Entry 5B5B (X-ray diffraction, 2.00 A resolution); this record covers chains A and C.

[Chain A]
Name: Vitamin D3 receptor
Source organism: Rattus norvegicus
Notes: engineered mutation(s): 165-211 deletion
Reference sequence: P13053 (VDR_RAT); numbering as in UniProt; present here: 116-159, 207-423
Sequence (271 residues; numbered 106 to 423; 47 numbers in that range are skipped by the numbering (no residue carries them; nothing is unmodelled there); the number before each row is that of its first residue):
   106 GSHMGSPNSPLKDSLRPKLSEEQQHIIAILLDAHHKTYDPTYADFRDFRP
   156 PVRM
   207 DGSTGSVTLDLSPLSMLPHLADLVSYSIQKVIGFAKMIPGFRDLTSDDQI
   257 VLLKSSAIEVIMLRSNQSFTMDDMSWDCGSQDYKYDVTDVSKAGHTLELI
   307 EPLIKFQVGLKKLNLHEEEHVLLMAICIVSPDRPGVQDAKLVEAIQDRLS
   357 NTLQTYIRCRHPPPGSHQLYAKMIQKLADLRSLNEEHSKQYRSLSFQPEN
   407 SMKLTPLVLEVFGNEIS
Not modelled in the structure: 106-113, 207-217, 421-423
Construct notes: expression tag (106-115)
Residues lining bound ligands: 2-methylidene-26 (AKX; (1R,3R)-5-[(2E)-2-[(1R,3aS,7aR)-7a-methyl-1-[(2R)-6-oxidanyl-7-phenyl-6-(phenylmethyl)heptan-2-yl]-2,3,3a,5,6,7-hexahydro-1H-inden-4-ylidene]ethylidene]-2-methylidene-cyclohexane-1,3-diol): Tyr143, Tyr147, Phe150, Leu220, Met222, Leu223, Leu226, Ala227, Leu229, Val230, Ser233, Ile264, Ile267, Met268, Arg270, Ser271, Ser274, Trp282, Cys284, Tyr291, Asp295, Val296, Lys298, Ala299, Leu309, His393, Gln396, Tyr397, Leu400, Leu410, Val414, Phe418
Swiss-Prot annotation at these positions:
  - region: Lys242 to Lys260 (Interaction with coactivator LXXLL motif)
  - motif: Pro412 to Asn420 (9aaTAD)
  - binding site (calcitriol): Tyr143, Ser233, Arg270, Ser274, His301, His393

[Chain C]
Name: Mediator of RNA polymerase II transcription subunit 1
Reference sequence: Q15648 (MED1_HUMAN); residues 625-637 here correspond to UniProt positions 640-652 (UniProt number = residue number + 15)
Sequence (13 residues; numbered 625 to 637; the number before each row is that of its first residue):
   625 KNHPMLMNLLKDN
Not modelled in the structure: 636-637
Swiss-Prot annotation at these positions:
  - motif: Leu630 to Leu634 (LXXLL motif 2)

[Chain A / chain C interface]
Contacting residue pairs (18; chain A residue first):
  Ile238(A) with Leu630(C), hydrophobic; Leu633(C); Leu634(C), hydrophobic
  Lys242(A) with Leu633(C), hydrogen bond (side chain-backbone); Leu634(C), hydrogen bond (side chain-backbone); Lys635(C), hydrogen bond (side chain-backbone)
  Asp253(A) with Lys625(C)
  Gln255(A) with Leu634(C)
  Ile256(A) with Leu630(C), hydrophobic
  Val257(A) with Lys625(C)
  Leu259(A) with Leu634(C), hydrophobic
  Lys260(A) with His627(C), hydrogen bond
  Pro412(A) with Met629(C), hydrophobic
  Leu413(A) with Leu633(C), hydrophobic
  Glu416(A) with His627(C); Pro628(C); Met629(C), hydrogen bond (side chain-backbone); Leu630(C), hydrogen bond (side chain-backbone)
Interface residues without a listed pair, chain A (16 interface residues in all): Gln235, Phe247, Ser252, Gly341, Val417
Interface residues without a listed pair, chain C (10 interface residues in all): Asn626, Met631

[Overview]
16 residues of chain A face 10 of chain C across their interface; the contacts include 6 hydrogen bonds. Polar
pairs include Lys242(A)-Leu633(C), Lys242(A)-Leu634(C) and Lys242(A)-Lys635(C). Chain A binds
2-methylidene-26. Curated annotation (UniProt) lists 6 calcitriol-binding residues on chain A.
Chain A is Vitamin D3 receptor (Rattus norvegicus) and chain C is Mediator of RNA polymerase II transcription
subunit 1; the structure, Crystal structure of VDR-LBD complexed with
2-methylidene-26,27-diphenyl-19-nor-1,25-dihydroxyvitamin D3, was determined by X-ray diffraction.
